Entry 2GNA (X-ray diffraction, 2.60 A resolution); this record covers chains A and B.

[Chain A (and B)]
Protein: UDP-GlcNAc C6 dehydratase
Source organism: Helicobacter pylori
Notes: EC 4.2.1.-; chain B of this document is another copy of the same molecule, construct and numbering; everything in this record applies to it too
Reference sequence: O25511 (O25511_HELPY); residue numbers follow UniProt; this construct covers 1-333
Amino-acid sequence (344 residues; each row starts with the number of its first residue; numbers below 1 keep their minus sign (Met-10 is residue -10)):
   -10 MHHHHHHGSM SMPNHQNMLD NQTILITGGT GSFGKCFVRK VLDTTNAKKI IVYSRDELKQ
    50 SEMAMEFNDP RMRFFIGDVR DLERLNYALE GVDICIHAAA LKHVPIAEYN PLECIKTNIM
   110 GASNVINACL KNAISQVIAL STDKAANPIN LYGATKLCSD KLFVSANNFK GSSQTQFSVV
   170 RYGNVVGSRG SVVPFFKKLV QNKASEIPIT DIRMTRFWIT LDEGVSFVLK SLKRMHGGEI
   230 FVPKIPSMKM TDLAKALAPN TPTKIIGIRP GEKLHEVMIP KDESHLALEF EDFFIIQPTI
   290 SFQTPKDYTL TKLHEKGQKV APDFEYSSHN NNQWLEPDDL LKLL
Not modelled in the structure: -10 to 4 (chain B: -10 to 6)
Sequence notes: cloning artifact (-10, -3 to 0); expression tag (-9 to -4)
Residues lining bound ligands:
  - galactose-uridine-5'-diphosphate (GDU): Lys91, His92, Val93, Pro94, Lys133, Asn173, Ser177, Arg178, Gly179, Ser180, Val181, Phe184, Phe185, Pro197, Ile198, Thr199, Met203, Arg205, Trp207, Met239, Arg258, Glu261
  - NADP (NAP; NADP nicotinamide-adenine-dinucleotide phosphate): Gly17, Thr19, Gly20, Ser21, Phe22, Gly23, Tyr42, Ser43, Arg44, Asp45, Lys48, Gly66, Asp67, Val68, Arg69, Ala87, Ala88, Ala89, Lys91, Thr106, Leu129, Ser130, Thr131, Tyr141, Lys145, Tyr171, Gly172, Asn173, Val174, Ser177, Arg178
Curated features (UniProtKB/Swiss-Prot):
  - active site: Lys133
  - binding site (NADP(+)): Thr19 to Phe22, Ser43 to Lys48, Asp67, Val68, Ala87, Lys91, Leu129, Ser130, Tyr141, Lys145, Val174 to Arg178
  - binding site (substrate): Lys91, Asn173, Val181, Thr199, Arg258, Glu261
  - mutagenesis: Lys133 (K133A/E: Loss of activity)

[Chain A / chain B interface]
Residue-residue contacts (34; chain A residue first):
  Arg44(A) - Arg44(B)
  Glu46(A) - Ala89(B)
  Glu46(A) - Leu90(B)
  Glu46(A) - Lys91(B)  hydrogen bond (side chain-backbone)
  Glu46(A) - His92(B)  hydrogen bond (side chain-backbone)
  Glu46(A) - Ile95(B)
  Leu47(A) - Arg178(B)
  Ser50(A) - His92(B)
  Ser50(A) - Ile95(B)
  Phe64(A) - Asn99(B)
  Ile65(A) - Ile95(B)  hydrophobic
  Ile65(A) - Asn99(B)  hydrogen bond (backbone-side chain)
  Ile65(A) - Glu102(B)
  Gly66(A) - Glu102(B)
  Asp67(A) - Asp67(B)
  Asp70(A) - Lys105(B)  salt bridge
  Arg73(A) - Asn99(B)  hydrogen bond
  Arg73(A) - Glu102(B)  salt bridge
  Ala89(A) - Glu46(B)
  Leu90(A) - Glu46(B)
  Lys91(A) - Glu46(B)  hydrogen bond (backbone-side chain)
  His92(A) - Glu46(B)  hydrogen bond (backbone-side chain)
  His92(A) - Ser50(B)
  Ile95(A) - Glu46(B)
  Ile95(A) - Ser50(B)
  Ile95(A) - Ile65(B)  hydrophobic
  Asn99(A) - Phe64(B)
  Asn99(A) - Ile65(B)  hydrogen bond (side chain-backbone)
  Asn99(A) - Arg73(B)  hydrogen bond
  Glu102(A) - Ile65(B)
  Glu102(A) - Gly66(B)
  Glu102(A) - Arg73(B)  salt bridge
  Lys105(A) - Asp70(B)  salt bridge
  Arg178(A) - Leu47(B)
Other interface residues (no listed pair), chain A (25 interface residues in all): Asp45, Lys48, Glu51, Met54, Phe63, Leu101
Other interface residues (no listed pair), chain B (25 interface residues in all): Asp45, Lys48, Phe63, Arg69, Glu72, Phe184

[Overview]
The chain A/chain B interface involves 25 residues from each chain, with 8 hydrogen bonds and 4 salt bridges.
Polar pairs include Asp70(A)-Lys105(B), Arg73(A)-Glu102(B) and Glu46(A)-Lys91(B). Ligands of chain A:
galactose-uridine-5'-diphosphate and NADP.
Chain A and chain B are both UDP-GlcNAc C6 dehydratase (Helicobacter pylori); the structure, Crystal structure
of UDP-GlcNAc inverting 4,6-dehydratase in complex with NADP and UDP-Gal, was determined by X-ray diffraction
together with 2GN4, 2GN6, 2GN8 and 2GN9 from the same study.
